Entry 4WZ4 (X-ray diffraction, 1.05 A resolution); this record covers chain A.

Chain A:
Name: Beta-lactamase
Source organism: Pseudomonas aeruginosa PAO1
Notes: EC 3.5.2.6
UniProtKB: P24735 (AMPC_PSEAE); residues 29-388 here = UniProt positions 29-388
Amino-acid sequence (360 residues; each row starts with the number of its first residue):
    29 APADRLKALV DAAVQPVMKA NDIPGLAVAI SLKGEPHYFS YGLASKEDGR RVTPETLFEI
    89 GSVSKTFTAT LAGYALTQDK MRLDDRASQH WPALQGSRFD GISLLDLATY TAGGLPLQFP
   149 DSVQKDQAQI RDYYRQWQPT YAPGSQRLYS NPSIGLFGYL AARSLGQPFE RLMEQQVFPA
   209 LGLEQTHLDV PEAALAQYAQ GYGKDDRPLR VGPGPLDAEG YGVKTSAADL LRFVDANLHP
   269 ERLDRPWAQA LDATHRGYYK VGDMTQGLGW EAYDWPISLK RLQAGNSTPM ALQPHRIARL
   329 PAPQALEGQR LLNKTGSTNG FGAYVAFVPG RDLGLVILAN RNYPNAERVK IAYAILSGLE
Covalent attachments: compound 3VU linked to Ser-90
Residues lining bound ligands: 3VU ({(3R)-6-[(3-amino-1,2,4-thiadiazol-5-yl)oxy]-1-hydroxy-4,5-dimethyl-1,3-dihydro-2,1-benzoxaborol-3-yl}acetic acid): Gly-89, Lys-93, Leu-145, Gln-146, Tyr-177, Asn-179, Val-239, Tyr-249, Lys-342, Thr-343, Gly-344, Ser-345, Thr-346, Asn-373, Arg-376
Curated features (UniProtKB/Swiss-Prot):
  - active site: Ser-90 (Acyl-ester intermediate), Tyr-177 (Proton acceptor)
  - binding site (a beta-lactam): Ser-90, Gln-146, Tyr-177, Asn-179, Asn-370

Summary:
Compound 3VU is covalently linked to Ser-90. From UniProt: active-site residues Ser-90 and Tyr-177 and 5
beta-lactam-binding residues.
Chain A is Beta-lactamase (Pseudomonas aeruginosa PAO1); the structure, Crystal structure of P. aeruginosa
AmpC, was determined by X-ray diffraction, deposited together with 4WYY and 4WZ5.
